PDB entry 5FMF | electron microscopy, 6.00 A resolution (low resolution: residue-level contacts below are approximate; hydrogen-bond / salt-bridge calls are withheld) | chains P and T of the 27 polymer chains in the assembly

Chain P:
Molecule: Transcription initiation factor iib, SUA7
From: Saccharomyces cerevisiae
UniProtKB: P29055 (TF2B_YEAST); numbering as in UniProt (aligned over 1-345)
Amino-acid sequence (345 residues; each row starts with the number of its first residue):
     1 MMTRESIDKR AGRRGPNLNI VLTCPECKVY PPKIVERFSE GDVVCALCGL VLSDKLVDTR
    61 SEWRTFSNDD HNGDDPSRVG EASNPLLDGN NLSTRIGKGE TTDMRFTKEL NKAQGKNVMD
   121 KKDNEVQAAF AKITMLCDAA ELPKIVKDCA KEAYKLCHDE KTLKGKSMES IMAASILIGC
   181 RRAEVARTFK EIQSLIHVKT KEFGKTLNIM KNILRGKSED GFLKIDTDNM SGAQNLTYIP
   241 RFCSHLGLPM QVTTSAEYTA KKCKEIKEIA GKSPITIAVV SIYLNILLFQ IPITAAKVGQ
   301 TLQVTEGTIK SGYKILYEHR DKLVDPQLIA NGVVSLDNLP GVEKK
Not modelled in the structure: 1-16, 67-80, 213-220, 232-240, 341-345
Disulfides: Cys45-Cys48
Curated features (UniProtKB/Swiss-Prot):
  - zinc finger: Ile20 to Ser53 (TFIIB-type)
  - binding site (Zn(2+)): Cys24, Cys27, Cys45, Cys48

Chain T:
Molecule: Template strand DNA
From: Saccharomyces cerevisiae
Sequence (72 nucleotides; row label = number of the first residue in the row):
    94 CCCCACCCCC TTTAGTACTT ATGCCTGGTT ATAGATACAT TGAAACCCCT TTTATAGGCG
   154 CCTTTTTTTT TT

Chain P / chain T interface:
Contacting residue pairs - 8 pairs, chain P then chain T:
  Gly271(P) - DG150(T)
  Thr276(P) - DG151(T)
  Gln303(P) - DC152(T)
  Val304(P) - DC152(T)
  Thr305(P) - DC152(T)
  Thr305(P) - DG153(T)
  Thr308(P) - DG151(T)
  Thr308(P) - DC152(T)

Overview:
The interface between chain P and chain T involves 6 residues on one side and 4 on the other. From UniProt: 4
Zn2+-binding residues on chain P.
Chain P is Transcription initiation factor iib, SUA7 and chain T is Template strand DNA, both from
Saccharomyces cerevisiae; the structure, the P-lobe of RNA polymerase II pre-initiation complex, was
determined by electron microscopy.
